Entry 7RU5 (electron microscopy, 3.60 A resolution); this record covers chains A and L of the 7 polymer chains in the assembly.

== Chain A ==
Name: Spike glycoprotein
From: Severe acute respiratory syndrome coronavirus 2
UniProtKB: P0DTC2 (SPIKE_SARS2); numbering as in UniProt (aligned over 1-1208)
Amino-acid sequence (1280 residues; numbered 1 to 1280; the number before each row is that of its first residue):
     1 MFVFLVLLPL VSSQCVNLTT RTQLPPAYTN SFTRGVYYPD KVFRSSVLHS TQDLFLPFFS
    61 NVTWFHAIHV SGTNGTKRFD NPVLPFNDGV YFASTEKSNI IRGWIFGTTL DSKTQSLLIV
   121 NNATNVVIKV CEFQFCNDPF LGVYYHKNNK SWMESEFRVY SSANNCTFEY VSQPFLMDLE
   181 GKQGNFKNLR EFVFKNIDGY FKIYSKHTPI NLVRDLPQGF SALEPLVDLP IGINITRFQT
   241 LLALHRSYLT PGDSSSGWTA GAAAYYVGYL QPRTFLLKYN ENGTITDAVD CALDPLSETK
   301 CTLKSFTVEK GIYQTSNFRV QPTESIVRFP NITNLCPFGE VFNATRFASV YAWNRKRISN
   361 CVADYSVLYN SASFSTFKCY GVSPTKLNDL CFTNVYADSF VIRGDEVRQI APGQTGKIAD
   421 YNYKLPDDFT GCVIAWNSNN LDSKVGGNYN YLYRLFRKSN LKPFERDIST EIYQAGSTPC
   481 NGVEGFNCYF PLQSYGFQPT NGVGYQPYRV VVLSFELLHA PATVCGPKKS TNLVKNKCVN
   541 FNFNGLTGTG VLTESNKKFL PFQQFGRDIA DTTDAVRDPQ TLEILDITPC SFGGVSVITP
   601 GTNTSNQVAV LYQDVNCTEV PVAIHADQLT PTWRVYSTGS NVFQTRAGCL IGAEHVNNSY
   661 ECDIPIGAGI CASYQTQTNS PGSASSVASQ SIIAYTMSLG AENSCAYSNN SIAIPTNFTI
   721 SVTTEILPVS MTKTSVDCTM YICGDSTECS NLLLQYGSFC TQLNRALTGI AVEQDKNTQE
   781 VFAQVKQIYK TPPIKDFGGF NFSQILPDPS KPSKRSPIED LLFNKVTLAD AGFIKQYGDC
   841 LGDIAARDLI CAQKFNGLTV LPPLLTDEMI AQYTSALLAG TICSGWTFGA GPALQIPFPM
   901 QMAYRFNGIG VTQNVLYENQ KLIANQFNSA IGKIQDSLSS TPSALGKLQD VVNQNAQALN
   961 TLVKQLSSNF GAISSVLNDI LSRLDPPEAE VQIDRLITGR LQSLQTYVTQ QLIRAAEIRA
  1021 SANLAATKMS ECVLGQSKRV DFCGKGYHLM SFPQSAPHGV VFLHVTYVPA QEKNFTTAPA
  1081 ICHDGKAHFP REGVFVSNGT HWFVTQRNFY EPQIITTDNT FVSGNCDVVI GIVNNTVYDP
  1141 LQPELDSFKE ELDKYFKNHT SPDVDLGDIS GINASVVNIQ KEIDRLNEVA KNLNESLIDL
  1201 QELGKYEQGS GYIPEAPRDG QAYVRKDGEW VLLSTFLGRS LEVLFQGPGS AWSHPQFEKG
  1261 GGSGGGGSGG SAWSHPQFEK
Unresolved in the structure: 1-13, 67-78, 144-152, 176-184, 248-253, 260-261, 388-394, 427-428, 516-521, 619-639, 677-688, 828-847, 1148-1280
Disulfide bonds: Cys-15/Cys-136, Cys-131/Cys-166, Cys-291/Cys-301, Cys-336/Cys-361, Cys-379/Cys-432, Cys-480/Cys-488, Cys-538/Cys-590, Cys-617/Cys-649, Cys-662/Cys-671, Cys-738/Cys-760, Cys-743/Cys-749, Cys-1032/Cys-1043, Cys-1082/Cys-1126
Covalently attached groups: N-acetylglucosamine (NAG) linked to Asn-17, Asn-282, Asn-331, Asn-616, Asn-709, Asn-717, Asn-801, Asn-1074, Asn-1098, Asn-1134
Construct notes: engineered mutation Gly-682 (Arg in P0DTC2), Ser-683 (Arg in P0DTC2), Ser-685 (Arg in P0DTC2), Cys-705 (Val in P0DTC2), Pro-817 (Phe in P0DTC2), Cys-883 (Thr in P0DTC2), Pro-892 (Ala in P0DTC2), Pro-899 (Ala in P0DTC2), Pro-942 (Ala in P0DTC2), Pro-986 (Lys in P0DTC2), Pro-987 (Val in P0DTC2); expression tag (1209-1280)
Swiss-Prot annotation at these positions:
  - region: Asn-280 to Cys-301 (Putative superantigen), Arg-403 to Asp-405 (Integrin-binding motif), Asn-448 to Phe-456 (Immunodominant HLA epitope recognized by the CD8+), Pro-681, Ala-684 (Putative superantigen), Ser-816 to Tyr-837 (Fusion peptide 1), Lys-835 to Phe-855 (Fusion peptide 2), Asp-1163 to Glu-1202 (Heptad repeat 2)
  - site: Arg-815, Ser-816 (Cleavage)
  - glycosylation: Asn-17 (N-linked (GlcNAc...) (complex) asparagine), Asn-61 (N-linked (GlcNAc...) (hybrid) asparagine), Asn-74 (N-linked (GlcNAc...) (complex) asparagine), Asn-122 (N-linked (GlcNAc...) (hybrid) asparagine), Asn-149 (N-linked (GlcNAc...) (complex) asparagine), Asn-165 (N-linked (GlcNAc...) (complex) asparagine), Asn-234 (N-linked (GlcNAc...) (high mannose) asparagine), Asn-282 (N-linked (GlcNAc...) (complex) asparagine), Thr-323 (O-linked (GalNAc) threonine), Ser-325 (O-linked (HexNAc...) serine), Asn-331 (N-linked (GlcNAc...) (complex) asparagine), Asn-343 (N-linked (GlcNAc...) (complex) asparagine), Asn-603 (N-linked (GlcNAc...) (hybrid) asparagine), Asn-616 (N-linked (GlcNAc...) (complex) asparagine), Asn-657 (N-linked (GlcNAc...) (complex) asparagine), Thr-676 (O-linked (GlcNAc...) threonine), Thr-678 (O-linked (GlcNAc...) threonine), Asn-709 (N-linked (GlcNAc...) (high mannose) asparagine), Asn-717 (N-linked (GlcNAc...) (hybrid) asparagine), Asn-801 (N-linked (GlcNAc...) (hybrid) asparagine) and 6 more in UniProt
  - natural variant: Leu-5 (L5F: In strain: Iota/B.1.526), Ser-13 (S13I: In strain: Epsilon/B.1.427/B.1.429), Leu-18 (L18F: In strain: Beta/B.1.351, Gamma/P.1 and 1 more), Thr-19 (T19I: In strain: Omicron/BQ.1.1, Omicron/XBB.1.5 and 1 more; T19R: In strain: Delta/B.1.617.2, Omicron/BA.2 and 4 more), Thr-20 (T20N: In strain: Gamma/P.1), Leu-24 to Ala-27 (sequence variant, change not given here; In strain: Omicron/BA.2, Omicron/BA.2.12.1 and 6 more), Pro-26 (P26S: In strain: Gamma/P.1), Gln-52 (Q52H: In strain: Omicron/EG.5.1), Ala-67 (A67V: In strain: Eta/B.1.525, Omicron/BA.1), His-69 to Val-70 (deletion: In strain: Alpha/B.1.1.7, Eta/B.1.525 and 5 more), Gly-75 (G75V: In strain: Lambda/C.37), Thr-76 (T76I: In strain: Lambda/C.37), 82 further natural variant entries in UniProt
  - mutagenesis: His-69 to Val-70 (Increased incorporation of cleaved spike into virions), Asn-121 (N121Q: Partial loss of biliverdin affinity), Arg-190 (R190K: Partial loss of biliverdin affinity), Asn-234 (N234Q: Increased resistance to neutralizing antibodies), Asn-331 (N331Q: Reduced viral infectivity), Asn-343 (N343Q: Reduced viral infectivity), Leu-452 (L452R: Increased resistance to neutralizing antibodies. Decreases HLA binding to NF9 epitope. Increased binding affinity to human ACE2), Tyr-453 (Y453F: Decreased HLA binding to NF9 epitope. Increased binding affinity to human ACE2), Ala-475 (A475V: Increased resistance to neutralizing antibodies), Val-483 (V483A: Increased resistance to neutralizing antibodies), Glu-484 (E484D: Increased replication in human TMEM106B overexpressing cells), Phe-490 (F490L: Increased resistance to neutralizing antibodies and human covalescent sera neutralization), 12 further mutagenesis entries in UniProt
What the authors report for this chain:
  - mutagenesis - E484K: abolished binding to eCC6.30 variants

== Chain L ==
Name: CC6.30 Fab kappa chain Fv
From: Homo sapiens
Notes: antibody fragment or engineered binder
Amino-acid sequence (107 residues; each row starts with the number of its first residue):
     1 DIQMTQSPSS LSASVGDRVT ITCRASQNIS SYLNWYQQEA GKAPKLLIYA ASSLQSGVPS
    61 RFSGSGSGTD FTLTISSLQP EDFATYYCQQ SYSTPRTFGQ GTKVDIK
Disulfide bonds: Cys-23/Cys-88

== Interface between chain A and chain L ==
Pairs across the interface (9):
  Val-483(A) / Thr-94(L)
  Glu-484(A) / Thr-94(L)
  Glu-484(A) / Arg-96(L)  salt bridge
  Phe-486(A) / Tyr-32(L)  hydrophobic
  Phe-486(A) / Ser-91(L)
  Phe-486(A) / Tyr-92(L)
  Phe-486(A) / Arg-96(L)
  Asn-487(A) / Tyr-32(L)  hydrogen bond
  Asn-487(A) / Tyr-92(L)
Other interface residues (no listed pair), chain A (5 interface residues in all): Tyr-489
Other interface residues (no listed pair), chain L (6 interface residues in all): Ser-93

== Summary ==
Chain A and chain L form an interface of 5 and 6 residues respectively, with 1 hydrogen bond and 1 salt
bridge. Among the polar pairs are Glu-484(A)/Arg-96(L) and Asn-487(A)/Tyr-32(L). N-acetylglucosamine is
covalently linked to Asn-17(A), Asn-282(A), Asn-331(A), Asn-616(A), Asn-709(A) and Asn-717(A) and 4 more. From
the paper: E484K of chain A abolishes binding to eCC6.30 variants.
Chain A is Spike glycoprotein (Severe acute respiratory syndrome coronavirus 2) and chain L is CC6.30 Fab
kappa chain Fv (Homo sapiens); the structure, CC6.30 fragment antigen binding in complex with
SARS-CoV-2-6P-Mut7 S protein (non-uniform refinement), was determined by electron microscopy, deposited
together with 7RU1, 7RU2 and 7RU8.
